3UBN - chains B and E of the 6 polymer chains in the assembly; structure by X-ray diffraction, 2.51 A resolution.

# Chain B
Molecule: Hemagglutinin HA2
From: Influenza a virus
Notes: fragment: Ectodomain HA2, residues 345-520
Reference sequence: C3W5S1 (C3W5S1_I09A0); residues 1-174 here correspond to UniProt positions 345-518 (UniProt number = residue number + 344)
Amino-acid sequence (177 residues; numbered 1 to 177; the number before each row is that of its first residue):
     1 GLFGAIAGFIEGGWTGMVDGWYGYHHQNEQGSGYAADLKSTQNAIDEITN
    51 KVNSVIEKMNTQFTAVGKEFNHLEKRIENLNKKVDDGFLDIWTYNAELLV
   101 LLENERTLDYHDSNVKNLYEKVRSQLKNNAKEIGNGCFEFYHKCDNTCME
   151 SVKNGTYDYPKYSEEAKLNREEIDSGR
Disordered / not traced: 175-177
Disulfide bonds: Cys-144/Cys-148
Construct notes: expression tag (175-177)

# Chain E
Molecule: Hemagglutinin HA1
From: Influenza A virus
Notes: fragment: Ectodomain HA1, residues 18-344
Reference sequence: C3W5S1 (C3W5S1_I09A0); the construct lacks a stretch of the UniProt sequence, so the offset changes along the chain: 11-55 = UniProt 18-62; 56-83 = UniProt 64-91; 84-90 = UniProt 93-99; 91-116 = UniProt 101-126; 3 more segments
Amino-acid sequence (329 residues; row label = number of the first residue in the row; a row labelled like 116A-116C holds insertion residues (116A, then the next letters in order)):
     9 PGDTLCIGYHANNSTDTVDTVLEKNVTVTHSVNLLEDKHNGKLCKLR
   55A G
    56 VAPLHLGKCNIAGWILGNPECESLSTAS
   83A S
    84 WSYIVET
   90A P
    91 SSDNGTCYPGDFIDYEELREQLSSVS
116A-116C SFE
   117 RFEIFPKTSSWPNHDSN
  133A K
   134 GVTAACPHAGAKSFYKNLIWLVKKGNSYPKLSKSYINDKGKEVLVLWGIH
   184 HPSTSADQQSLYQNADTYVFVCSSRYSKKFKPEIAICPKVRDQEGRMNYY
   234 WTLVEPGDKITFEATGNLVVPRYAFAMERNAGS
  266A G
   267 IIISDTPVHDCNTTCQTPKGAINTSLPFQNIHPITIGKCPKYVKSTKLRL
   317 ATGLRNIPSIQSR
Disordered / not traced: 9-10, 326-329
Disulfide bonds: Cys-52/Cys-277, Cys-64/Cys-76, Cys-97/Cys-139, Cys-281/Cys-305
Covalent attachments: N-acetylglucosamine (NAG) linked to Asn-94
Construct notes: expression tag (9-10); engineered mutation Cys-205 (Gly219 in C3W5S1), Cys-220 (Arg234 in C3W5S1)
Reported in the primary citation:
  - binding site for N-acetylglucosamine: Asp-190
  - binding site for beta-D-galactopyranose: Asp-225
  - mutagenesis - G205C/R220C: increased stability (proposed by the authors, not directly observed)
  - mutagenesis - T200A: increased binding to glycan array (citing earlier work)
  - mutagenesis - D225G: increased binding to alpha2-3-linked glycans (citing earlier work)
  - mutagenesis - D225G: decreased binding to alpha2-6-linked glycans (citing earlier work)

# Interface between chain B and chain E
Residue-residue contacts (14):
  His-72(B) / Gln-111(E)  hydrogen bond (backbone-side chain)
  Leu-73(B) / Asp-104(E)
  Leu-73(B) / Glu-107(E)
  Leu-73(B) / Trp-234(E)  hydrophobic
  Glu-74(B) / Glu-107(E)  hydrogen bond (backbone-side chain)
  Lys-75(B) / Glu-107(E)  hydrogen bond (backbone-side chain)
  Lys-75(B) / Glu-110(E)
  Lys-75(B) / Gln-111(E)
  Lys-75(B) / Ala-264(E)  hydrogen bond (side chain-backbone)
  Arg-76(B) / Glu-106(E)
  Arg-76(B) / Glu-107(E)  salt bridge
  Arg-76(B) / Glu-110(E)
  Asn-79(B) / Glu-110(E)  hydrogen bond
  Asp-90(B) / Lys-307(E)  salt bridge
Other interface residues (no listed pair), chain B (9 interface residues in all): Lys-82, Tyr-94
Other interface residues (no listed pair), chain E (11 interface residues in all): Arg-262, Gly-265, Phe-294

# In short
9 residues of chain B and 11 residues of chain E are in contact; the contacts include 5 hydrogen bonds and 2
salt bridges. Polar contacts include Arg-76(B)/Glu-107(E), Asp-90(B)/Lys-307(E) and His-72(B)/Gln-111(E). The
paper reports a binding site for N-acetylglucosamine at Asp-190(E); G205C/R220C of chain E increase stability;
3 substitutions were tested in all.
Chain B is Hemagglutinin HA2 (Influenza a virus) and chain E is Hemagglutinin HA1 (Influenza A virus); the
structure, Influenza hemagglutinin from the 2009 pandemic in complex with ligand 6SLN, was determined by X-ray
diffraction together with 3UBE, 3UBJ and 3UBQ from the same study.
